Entry 6A4K (X-ray diffraction, 3.15 A resolution); this record covers chains A and H of the 3 polymer chains in the assembly.

== Chain A ==
Molecule: Hemagglutinin
Source organism: Influenza A virus (A/California/7/2009(H1N1))
Chain sequence (235 residues; numbered 63 to 297; the number before each row is that of its first residue):
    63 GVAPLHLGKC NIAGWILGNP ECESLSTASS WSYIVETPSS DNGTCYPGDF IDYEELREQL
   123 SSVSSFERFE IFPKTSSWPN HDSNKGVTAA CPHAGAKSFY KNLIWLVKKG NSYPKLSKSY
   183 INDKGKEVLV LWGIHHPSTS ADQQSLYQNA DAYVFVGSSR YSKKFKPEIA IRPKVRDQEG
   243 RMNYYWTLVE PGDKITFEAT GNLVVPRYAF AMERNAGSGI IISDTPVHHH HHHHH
Not modelled in the structure: 63, 287-297
Disulfide bonds: Cys72-Cys84, Cys107-Cys153
Covalent attachments: N-acetylglucosamine (NAG) linked to Asn104
Reported in the primary citation:
  - post-translational modification sites: Asn104
  - binding site for N-acetylglucosamine: Lys71, Asn81, Arg238

== Chain H ==
Molecule: immunoglobulin Fab heavy chain
Source organism: Homo sapiens
Notes: antibody fragment or engineered binder
Chain sequence (238 residues; each row starts with the number of its first residue):
     1 QVQLQESGPG LVKPSETLSL TCTVSGGSVN TGSYYWSWIR QPPGKGLEWI AYSSVSGTSN
    61 YNPSLKSRVT LTVDTSKNQF SLSVRSVTAA DTAVYFCARL NYDILTGYYF FDFWGQGTLV
   121 IVSSASTKGP SVFPLAPSSK SASGGTAALG CLVKDYFPEP VTVSWNSGAL TSGVHTFPAV
   181 LQSSGLYSLS SVVTVPSSSS GTQTYICNVN HKPSNTKVDK RVEPKSCDKT HHHHHHHH
Not modelled in the structure: 231-238
Disulfide bonds: Cys22-Cys97, Cys151-Cys207

== Chain A / chain H interface ==
Contacting residue pairs (15; chain A residue first):
  Ser174(A) with Thr106(H); Gly107(H); Tyr108(H)
  Tyr175(A) with Gly107(H)
  Pro176(A) with Ile104(H); Leu105(H); Thr106(H); Gly107(H)
  Lys177(A) with Ile104(H), hydrogen bond (backbone-backbone)
  Asn211(A) with Tyr102(H), hydrogen bond; Tyr109(H), hydrogen bond
  Asp213(A) with Tyr35(H), hydrogen bond; Gly57(H); Thr58(H), hydrogen bond
  Thr262(A) with Tyr102(H)
Also at the interface, not in a pair above, chain A (9 interface residues in all): Gln210, Ala212
Interface features reported in the paper:
  - pairs named by the authors: Asn211(A)-Gly107(H) (water-mediated contact), Thr262(A)-Tyr102(H) (water-mediated contact)
  - epitope / paratope residues, chain A: Gly172(A), Ser174(A), Pro176(A), Lys177(A), Gln206(A), Gln210(A), Asn211(A), Asp213(A), Thr262(A)
  - epitope / paratope residues, chain H: Tyr35(H), Thr58(H), Tyr102(H), Ile104(H), Leu105(H), Thr106(H), Gly107(H), Tyr108(H), Tyr109(H)

== In short ==
Chain A and chain H form an interface of 9 and 10 residues respectively, with 5 hydrogen bonds. Among the
polar pairs are Asn211(A)-Tyr102(H), Asn211(A)-Tyr109(H) and Asp213(A)-Tyr35(H). The paper describes
water-mediated contacts between Asn211(A) and Gly107(H) and Thr262(A) and Tyr102(H). The paper reports a
binding site for N-acetylglucosamine at Lys71(A), Asn81(A) and Arg238(A); epitope/paratope residues Gly172(A),
Ser174(A) and Tyr35(H) among others.
Here chain A is Hemagglutinin (Influenza A virus (A/California/7/2009(H1N1))) and chain H is immunoglobulin
Fab heavy chain (Homo sapiens). Entry 6A4K (Human antibody 32D6 Fab in complex with H1N1 influenza A virus
HA1) was determined by X-ray diffraction.
